8PR2 - chains f and m of the 6 polymer chains in the assembly; structure by electron microscopy, 3.80 A resolution.

[Chain f (and m)]
Protein: Cytoplasmic dynein 1 heavy chain 1
Source organism: Homo sapiens
Notes: chain m of this document is another copy of the same molecule, construct and numbering; everything in this record applies to it too
Reference sequence: Q14204 (DYHC1_HUMAN); residues 1-4646 here = UniProt positions 1-4646
Chain sequence (4646 residues; numbered 1 to 4646; the number before each row is that of its first residue):
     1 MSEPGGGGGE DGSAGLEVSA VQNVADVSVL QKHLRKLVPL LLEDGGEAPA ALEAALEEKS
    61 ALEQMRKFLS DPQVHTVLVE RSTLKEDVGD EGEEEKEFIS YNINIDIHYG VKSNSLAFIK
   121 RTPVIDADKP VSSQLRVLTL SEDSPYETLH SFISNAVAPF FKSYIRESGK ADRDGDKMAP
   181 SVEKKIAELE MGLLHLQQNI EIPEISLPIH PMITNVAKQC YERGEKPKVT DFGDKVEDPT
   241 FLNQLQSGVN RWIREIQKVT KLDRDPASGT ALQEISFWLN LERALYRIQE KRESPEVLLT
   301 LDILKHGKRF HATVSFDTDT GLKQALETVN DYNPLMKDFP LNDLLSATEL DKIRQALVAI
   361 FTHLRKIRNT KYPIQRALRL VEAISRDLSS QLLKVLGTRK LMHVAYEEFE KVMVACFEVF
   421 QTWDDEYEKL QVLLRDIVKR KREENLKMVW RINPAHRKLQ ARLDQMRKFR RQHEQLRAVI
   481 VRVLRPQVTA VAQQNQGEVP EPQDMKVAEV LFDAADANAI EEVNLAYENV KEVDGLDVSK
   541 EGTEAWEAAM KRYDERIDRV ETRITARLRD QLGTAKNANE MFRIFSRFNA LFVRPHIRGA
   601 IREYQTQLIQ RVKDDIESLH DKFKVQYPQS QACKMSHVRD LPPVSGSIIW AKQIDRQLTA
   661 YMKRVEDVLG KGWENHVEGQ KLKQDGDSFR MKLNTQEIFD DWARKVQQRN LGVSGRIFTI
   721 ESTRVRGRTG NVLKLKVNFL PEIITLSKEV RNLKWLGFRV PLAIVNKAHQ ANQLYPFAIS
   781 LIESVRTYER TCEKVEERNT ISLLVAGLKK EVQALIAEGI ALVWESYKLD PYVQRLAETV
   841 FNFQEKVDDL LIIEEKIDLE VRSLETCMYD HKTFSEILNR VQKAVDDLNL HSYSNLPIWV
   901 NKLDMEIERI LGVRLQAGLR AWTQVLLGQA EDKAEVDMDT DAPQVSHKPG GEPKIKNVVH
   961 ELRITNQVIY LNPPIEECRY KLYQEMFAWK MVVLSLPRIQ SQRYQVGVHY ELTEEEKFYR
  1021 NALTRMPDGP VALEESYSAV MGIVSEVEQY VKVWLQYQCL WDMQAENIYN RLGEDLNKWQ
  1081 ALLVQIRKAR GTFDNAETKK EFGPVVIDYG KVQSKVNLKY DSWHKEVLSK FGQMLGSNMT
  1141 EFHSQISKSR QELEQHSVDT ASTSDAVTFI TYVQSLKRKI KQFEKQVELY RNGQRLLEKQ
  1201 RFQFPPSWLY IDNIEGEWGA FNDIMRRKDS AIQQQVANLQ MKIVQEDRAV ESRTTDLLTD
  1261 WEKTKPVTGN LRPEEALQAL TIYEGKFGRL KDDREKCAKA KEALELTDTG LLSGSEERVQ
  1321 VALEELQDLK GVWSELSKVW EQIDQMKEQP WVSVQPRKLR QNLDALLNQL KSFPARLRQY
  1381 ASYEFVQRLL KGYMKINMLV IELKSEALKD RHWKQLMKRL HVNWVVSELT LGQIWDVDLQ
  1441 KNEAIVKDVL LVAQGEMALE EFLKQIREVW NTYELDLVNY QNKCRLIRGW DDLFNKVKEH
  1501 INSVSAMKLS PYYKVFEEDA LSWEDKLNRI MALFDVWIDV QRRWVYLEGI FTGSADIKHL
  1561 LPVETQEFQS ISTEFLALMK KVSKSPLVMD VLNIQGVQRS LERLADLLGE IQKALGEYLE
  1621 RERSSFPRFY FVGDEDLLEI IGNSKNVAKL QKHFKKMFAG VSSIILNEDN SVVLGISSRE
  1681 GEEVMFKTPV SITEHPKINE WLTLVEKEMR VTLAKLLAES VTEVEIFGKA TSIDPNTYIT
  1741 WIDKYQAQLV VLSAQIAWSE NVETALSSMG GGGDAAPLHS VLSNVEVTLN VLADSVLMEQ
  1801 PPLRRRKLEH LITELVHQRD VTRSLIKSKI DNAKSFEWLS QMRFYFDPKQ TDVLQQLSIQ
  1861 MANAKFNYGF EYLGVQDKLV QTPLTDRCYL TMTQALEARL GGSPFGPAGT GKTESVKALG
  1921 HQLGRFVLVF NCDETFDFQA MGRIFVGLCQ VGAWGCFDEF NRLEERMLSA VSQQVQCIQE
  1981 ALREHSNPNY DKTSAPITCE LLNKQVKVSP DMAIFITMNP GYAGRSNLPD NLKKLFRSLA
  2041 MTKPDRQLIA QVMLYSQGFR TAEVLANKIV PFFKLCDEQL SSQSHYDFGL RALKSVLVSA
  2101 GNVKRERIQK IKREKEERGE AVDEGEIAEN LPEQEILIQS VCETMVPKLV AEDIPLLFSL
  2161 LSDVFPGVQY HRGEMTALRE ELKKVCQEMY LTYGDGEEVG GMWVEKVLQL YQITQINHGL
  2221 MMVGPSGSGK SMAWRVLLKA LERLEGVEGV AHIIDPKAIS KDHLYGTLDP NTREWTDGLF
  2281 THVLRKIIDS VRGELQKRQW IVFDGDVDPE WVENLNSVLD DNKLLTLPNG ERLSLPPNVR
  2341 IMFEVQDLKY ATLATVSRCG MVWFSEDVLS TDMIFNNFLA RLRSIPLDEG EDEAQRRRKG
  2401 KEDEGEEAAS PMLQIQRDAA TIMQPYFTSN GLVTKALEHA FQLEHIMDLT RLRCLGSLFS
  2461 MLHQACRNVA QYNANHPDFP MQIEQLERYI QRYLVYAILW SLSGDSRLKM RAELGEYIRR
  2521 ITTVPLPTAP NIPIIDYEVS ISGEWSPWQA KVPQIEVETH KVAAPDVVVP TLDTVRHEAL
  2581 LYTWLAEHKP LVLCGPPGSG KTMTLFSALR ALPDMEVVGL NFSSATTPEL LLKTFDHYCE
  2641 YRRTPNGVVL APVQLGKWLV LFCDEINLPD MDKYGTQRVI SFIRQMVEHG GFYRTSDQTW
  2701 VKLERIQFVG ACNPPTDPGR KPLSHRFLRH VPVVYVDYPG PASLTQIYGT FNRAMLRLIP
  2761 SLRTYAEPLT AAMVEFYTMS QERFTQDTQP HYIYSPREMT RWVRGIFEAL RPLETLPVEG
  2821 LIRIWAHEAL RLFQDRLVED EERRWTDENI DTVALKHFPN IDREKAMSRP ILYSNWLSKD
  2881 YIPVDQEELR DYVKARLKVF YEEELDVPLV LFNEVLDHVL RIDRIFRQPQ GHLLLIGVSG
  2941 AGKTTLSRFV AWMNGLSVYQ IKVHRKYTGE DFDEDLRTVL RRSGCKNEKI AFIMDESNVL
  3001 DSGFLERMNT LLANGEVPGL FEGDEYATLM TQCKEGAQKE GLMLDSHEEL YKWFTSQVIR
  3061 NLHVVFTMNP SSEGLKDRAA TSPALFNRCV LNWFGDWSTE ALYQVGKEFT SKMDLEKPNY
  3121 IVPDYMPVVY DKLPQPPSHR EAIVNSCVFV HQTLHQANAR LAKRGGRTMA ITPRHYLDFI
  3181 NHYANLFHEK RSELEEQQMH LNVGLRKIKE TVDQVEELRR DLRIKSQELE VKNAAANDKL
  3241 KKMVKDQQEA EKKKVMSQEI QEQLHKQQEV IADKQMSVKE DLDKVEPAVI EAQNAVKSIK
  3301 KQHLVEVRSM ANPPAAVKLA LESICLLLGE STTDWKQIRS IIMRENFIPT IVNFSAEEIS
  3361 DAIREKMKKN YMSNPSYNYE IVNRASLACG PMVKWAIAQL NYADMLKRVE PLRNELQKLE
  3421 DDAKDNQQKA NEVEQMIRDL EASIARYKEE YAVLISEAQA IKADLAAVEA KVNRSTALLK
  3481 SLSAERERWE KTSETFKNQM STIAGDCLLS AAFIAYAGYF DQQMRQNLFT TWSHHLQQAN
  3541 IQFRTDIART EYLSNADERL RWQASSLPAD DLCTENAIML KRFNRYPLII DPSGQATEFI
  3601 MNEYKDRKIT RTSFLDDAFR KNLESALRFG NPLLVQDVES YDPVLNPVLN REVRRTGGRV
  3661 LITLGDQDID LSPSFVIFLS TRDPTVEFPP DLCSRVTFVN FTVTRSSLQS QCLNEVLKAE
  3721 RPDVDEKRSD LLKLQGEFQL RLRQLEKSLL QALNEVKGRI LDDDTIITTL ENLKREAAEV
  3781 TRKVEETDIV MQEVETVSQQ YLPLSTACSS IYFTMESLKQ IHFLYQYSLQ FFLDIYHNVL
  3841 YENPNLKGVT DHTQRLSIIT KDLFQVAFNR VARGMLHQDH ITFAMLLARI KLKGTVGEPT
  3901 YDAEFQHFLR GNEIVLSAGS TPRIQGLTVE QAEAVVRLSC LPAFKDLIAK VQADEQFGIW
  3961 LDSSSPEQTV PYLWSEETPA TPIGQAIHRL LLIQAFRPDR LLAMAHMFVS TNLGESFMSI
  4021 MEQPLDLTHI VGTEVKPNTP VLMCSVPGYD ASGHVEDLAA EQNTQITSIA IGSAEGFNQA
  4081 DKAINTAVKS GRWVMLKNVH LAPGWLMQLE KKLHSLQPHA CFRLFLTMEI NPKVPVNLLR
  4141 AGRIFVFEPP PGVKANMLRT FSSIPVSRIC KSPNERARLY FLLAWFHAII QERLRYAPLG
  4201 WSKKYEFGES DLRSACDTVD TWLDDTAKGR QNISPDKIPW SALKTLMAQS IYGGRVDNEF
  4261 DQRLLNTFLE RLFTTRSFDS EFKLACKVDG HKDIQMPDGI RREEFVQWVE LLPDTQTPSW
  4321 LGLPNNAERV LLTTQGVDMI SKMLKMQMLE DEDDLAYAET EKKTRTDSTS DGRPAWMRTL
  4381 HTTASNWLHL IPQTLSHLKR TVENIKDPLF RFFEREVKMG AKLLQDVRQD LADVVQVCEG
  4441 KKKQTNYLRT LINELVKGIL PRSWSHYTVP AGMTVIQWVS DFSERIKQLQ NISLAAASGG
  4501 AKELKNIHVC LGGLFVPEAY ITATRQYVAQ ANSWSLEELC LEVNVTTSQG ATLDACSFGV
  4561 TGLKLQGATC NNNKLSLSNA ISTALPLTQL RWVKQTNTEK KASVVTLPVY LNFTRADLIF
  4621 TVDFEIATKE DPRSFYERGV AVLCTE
Not modelled in the structure: 1-245, 489-511, 924-984, 1041-4646 (chain m: 1-176, 212-240, 486-512, 708-744, 767-4646)
Differences from the reference sequence: engineered mutation Glu-1567 (Arg in Q14204), Glu-1610 (Lys in Q14204)
Curated features (UniProtKB/Swiss-Prot):
  - binding site (ATP): Gly-1906 to Thr-1913, Gly-2224 to Ser-2231, Gly-2595 to Thr-2602, Gly-2937 to Thr-2944
  - modified residue: Ser-2 (N-acetylserine), Ser-70 (Phosphoserine), Lys-1125 (N6-acetyllysine), Ser-1230 (Phosphoserine), Lys-3480 (N6-acetyllysine), Ser-4162 (Phosphoserine), Lys-4283 (N6-acetyllysine), Thr-4366 (Phosphothreonine), Ser-4368 (Phosphoserine)
  - natural variant: Glu-94 (E94K: Found in a patient with spinal muscular atrophy; uncertain significance), Lys-129 (K129I: In CDCBM13), Arg-264 (R264L: In SMALED1), His-306 (H306R: In CMT2O and SMALED1), Ile-584 (I584L: In SMALED1), Arg-598 (R598C: In CMT2O and SMALED1), Thr-659 to Met-662 (deletion: In CDCBM13), Lys-671 (K671E: In SMALED1), Pro-776 (P776L: In SMALED1), Tyr-970 (Y970C: In SMALED1), Gly-1132 (G1132E: In SMALED1), Gln-1194 (Q1194R: In CMT2O), 8 further natural variant entries in UniProt

[Chain f / chain m interface]
Pairs across the interface (23):
  Gln-882(f) with Lys-624(m)
  Lys-883(f) with Lys-624(m)
  Asn-889(f) with Lys-692(m)
  Leu-890(f) with His-620(m); Ser-688(m), hydrogen bond (backbone-side chain)
  His-891(f) with Asp-685(m), salt bridge
  Ser-892(f) with Lys-692(m)
  Arg-1003(f) with Phe-623(m), hydrogen bond (side chain-backbone); Lys-624(m), hydrogen bond (side chain-backbone); Gln-626(m), hydrogen bond (backbone-side chain)
  Tyr-1004(f) with His-620(m); Phe-623(m); Phe-689(m), hydrophobic
  Gln-1005(f) with Gln-626(m), hydrogen bond (backbone-side chain)
  Val-1006(f) with Phe-623(m), hydrophobic; Gln-626(m); Tyr-627(m); Trp-650(m), hydrophobic; Ile-698(m)
  Gly-1007(f) with Ile-698(m)
  Val-1008(f) with Ile-698(m)
  His-1009(f) with Tyr-627(m); Pro-628(m)
Other interface residues (no listed pair), chain f (14 interface residues in all): Asp-886
Other interface residues (no listed pair), chain m (16 interface residues in all): Val-625, Pro-643, Ser-647, Glu-697

[Summary]
The interface between chain f and chain m involves 14 residues on one side and 16 on the other, with 5
hydrogen bonds and 1 salt bridge. Polar pairs include His-891(f)/Asp-685(m), Leu-890(f)/Ser-688(m) and
Arg-1003(f)/Phe-623(m). UniProt lists 32 ATP-binding residues on chain f.
Chain f and chain m are both Cytoplasmic dynein 1 heavy chain 1 (Homo sapiens); the structure, Cytoplasmic
dynein-1 heavy chain bound to JIP3-LZI, was determined by electron microscopy (same publication as 8PQW, 8PQY,
8PQZ, 8PR0, 8PR1, 8PR3 and 8PR4).
